Entry 5OSH (X-ray diffraction, 4.30 A resolution (low resolution: residue-level contacts below are approximate; hydrogen-bond / salt-bridge calls are withheld)); this record covers chains A and B of the 3 polymer chains in the assembly.

[Chain A]
Name: Vacuolar protein sorting-associated protein 29
Source organism: Homo sapiens
Reference sequence: Q9UBQ0 (VPS29_HUMAN); residue numbers follow UniProt; this construct covers 1-182
Sequence (182 residues; each row starts with the number of its first residue):
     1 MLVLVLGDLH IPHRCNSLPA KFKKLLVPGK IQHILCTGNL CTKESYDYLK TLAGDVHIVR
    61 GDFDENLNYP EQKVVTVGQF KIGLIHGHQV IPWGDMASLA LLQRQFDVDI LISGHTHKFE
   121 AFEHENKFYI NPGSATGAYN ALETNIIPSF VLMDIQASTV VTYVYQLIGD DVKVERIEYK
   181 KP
Swiss-Prot annotation at these positions:
  - binding site (Zn(2+)): Asp8, His10, Asn39, Asp62, His86, His115, His117
  - modified residue: Lys50 (N6-acetyllysine)
  - mutagenesis: Asp8 (D8A: Loss of in vitro protein phosphatase activity), Asn39 (N39A: Loss of in vitro protein phosphatase activity; N39D: No effect on in vitro protein phosphatase activity), Asp62 (D62A/N: Loss of in vitro protein phosphatase activity), Leu67 (L67D: Impairs interaction with VPS35L), His86 (H86A: Loss of in vitro protein phosphatase activity), Val90 (V90D: Impairs interaction with VPS35), Ile91 (I91D: Impairs interaction with VPS35. Impairs interaction with VPS35L and CCC complex association), Trp93 (W93A: Impairs interaction with VPS35L and CCC complex association), His117 (H117A: Loss of in vitro protein phosphatase activity), Leu152 (L152E: Impairs interaction with TBC1D5. Impairs interaction with VPS35L), Tyr165 (Y165A: Impairs interaction with VPS35L), Val174 (V174D: Impairs interaction with VPS35L)
From the paper describing this entry:
  - mutagenesis - Y163A, Y165A: abolished binding to VARPc

[Chain B]
Name: Vacuolar protein sorting-associated protein 35
Source organism: Homo sapiens
Reference sequence: Q96QK1 (VPS35_HUMAN); numbering as in UniProt (aligned over 482-780)
Sequence (299 residues; each row starts with the number of its first residue):
   482 EDFADEQSLV GRFIHLLRSE DPDQQYLILN TARKHFGAGG NQRIRFTLPP LVFAAYQLAF
   542 RYKENSKVDD KWEKKCQKIF SFAHQTISAL IKAELAELPL RLFLQGALAA GEIGFENHET
   602 VAYEFMSQAF SLYEDEISDS KAQLAAITLI IGTFERMKCF SEENHEPLRT QCALAASKLL
   662 KKPDQGRAVS TCAHLFWSGR NTDKNGEELH GGKRVMECLK KALKIANQCM DPSLQVQLFI
   722 EILNRYIYFY EKENDAVTIQ VLNQLIQKIR EDLPNLESSE ETEQINKHFH NTLEHLRLR
Swiss-Prot annotation at these positions:
  - natural variant: Arg524 (R524W: Found in a patient with Parkinson disease), Asp620 (D620N: In PARK17)
  - mutagenesis: His675 (H675R: Disrupts interaction with VPS29. Does not effect interaction with VPS26)

[Interface between chain A and chain B]
Pairs across the interface - 48 pairs, chain A then chain B:
  Pro12(A) with Gln488(B)
  His13(A) with Pro531(B); Phe534(B)
  Arg14(A) with Phe534(B); Gln586(B)
  Asn16(A) with Gly492(B)
  Asp62(A) with Arg582(B); Gln586(B); Leu630(B)
  Phe63(A) with Phe534(B); Arg582(B); Gln586(B)
  Glu71(A) with Ala626(B)
  Ile91(A) with Thr629(B); Gly633(B); Thr672(B); His675(B)
  Pro92(A) with Glu636(B); His675(B); Ser679(B); Tyr729(B)
  Trp93(A) with Gln586(B); Thr634(B); Arg637(B)
  Asp95(A) with Tyr729(B); Lys733(B)
  Ala97(A) with Tyr729(B)
  Ser98(A) with Tyr729(B)
  Leu101(A) with Asn725(B)
  Gln103(A) with Asn772(B)
  Arg104(A) with Asn725(B); His776(B)
  Gln105(A) with Glu722(B); His769(B)
  Asp107(A) with Lys768(B); Asn772(B)
  Glu125(A) with His776(B); Leu779(B)
  Tyr139(A) with Phe534(B); Tyr537(B); Phe541(B); Gln586(B); Ala590(B)
  Ala141(A) with Phe541(B); Leu589(B); Glu593(B)
  Leu142(A) with Glu593(B); Arg637(B)
Also at the interface, not in a pair above, chain A (28 interface residues in all): Thr42, Glu65, Lys81, His88, His115, Thr144
Also at the interface, not in a pair above, chain B (38 interface residues in all): Arg493, His496, Phe527, Pro530, Gln538, Leu583, Ile632, Arg726

[In short]
28 residues of chain A and 38 residues of chain B are in contact. From UniProt: 7 Zn2+-binding residues and 12
mutagenesis sites on chain A; one mutagenesis site on chain B. From the paper: Y163A and Y165A of chain A
abolish binding to VARPc.
Chain A is Vacuolar protein sorting-associated protein 29 and chain B is Vacuolar protein sorting-associated
protein 35, both from Homo sapiens; the structure, Structure of retromer VPS29-VPS35C subunits complexed with
RidL N-terminal domain (1-236), was determined by X-ray diffraction, deposited together with 5OSI and 5OT4.
